Entry 8RM3 (X-ray diffraction, 2.22 A resolution); this record covers chain A.

[Chain A]
Molecule: Ferrioxamine receptor FoxA
From: Pseudomonas aeruginosa PAO1
Reference sequence: Q9I116 (Q9I116_PSEAE); residues 1-820 here = UniProt positions 1-820
Amino-acid sequence (820 residues; numbered 1 to 820; the number before each row is that of its first residue):
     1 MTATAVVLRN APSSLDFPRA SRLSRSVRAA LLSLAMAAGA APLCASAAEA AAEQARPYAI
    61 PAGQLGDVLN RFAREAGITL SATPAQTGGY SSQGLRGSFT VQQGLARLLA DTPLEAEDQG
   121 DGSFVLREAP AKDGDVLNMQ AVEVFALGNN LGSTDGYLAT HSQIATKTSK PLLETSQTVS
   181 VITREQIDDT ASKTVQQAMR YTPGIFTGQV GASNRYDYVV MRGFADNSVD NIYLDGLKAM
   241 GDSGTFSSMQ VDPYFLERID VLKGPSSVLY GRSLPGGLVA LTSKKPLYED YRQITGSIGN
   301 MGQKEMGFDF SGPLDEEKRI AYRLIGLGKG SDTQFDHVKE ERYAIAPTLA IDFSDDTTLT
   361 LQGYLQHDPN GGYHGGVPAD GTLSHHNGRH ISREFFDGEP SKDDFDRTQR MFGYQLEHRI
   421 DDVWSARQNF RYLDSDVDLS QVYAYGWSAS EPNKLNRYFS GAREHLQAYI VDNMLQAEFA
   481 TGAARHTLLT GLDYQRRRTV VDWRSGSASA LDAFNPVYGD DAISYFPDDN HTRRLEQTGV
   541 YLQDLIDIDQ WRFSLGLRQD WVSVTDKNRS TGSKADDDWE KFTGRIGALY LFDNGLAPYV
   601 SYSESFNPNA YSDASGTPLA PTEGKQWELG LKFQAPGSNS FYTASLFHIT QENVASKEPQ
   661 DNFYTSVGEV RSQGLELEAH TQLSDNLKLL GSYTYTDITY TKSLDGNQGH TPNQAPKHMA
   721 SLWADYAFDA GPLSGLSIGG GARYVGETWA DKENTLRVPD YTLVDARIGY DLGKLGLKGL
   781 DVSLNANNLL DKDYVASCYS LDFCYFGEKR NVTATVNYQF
Unresolved in the structure: 1-143
Disulfides: C798-C804
Ion coordination: Na+: P712, A715, T748
Small-molecule neighbours: A1H1T ([5-[2-(dipyridin-2-ylamino)ethanoylamino]pentyl-[4-[5-[[4-[5-[ethanoyl(oxidanyl)amino]pentylamino]-4-oxidanylidene-butanoyl]-oxidanyl-amino]pentylamino]-4-oxidanylidene-butanoyl]amino]oxyiron): Q209, V210, Y216, Y218, V229, S243, G244, T245, F246, H374, G375, G376, Q441, Y443, Y445, S460, S505, Y799, F803, Y805
Reported in the primary citation:
  - binding site for ammonium ion: Y458

[Summary]
Ligands of chain A: compound A1H1T. The Na+ site is built by P712, A715 and T748. From the paper: a binding
site for ammonium ion at Y458.
Chain A is Ferrioxamine receptor FoxA (Pseudomonas aeruginosa PAO1); the structure, Crystal structure of
ferrioxamine transporter FoxA, was determined by X-ray diffraction (same publication as 8RMI).
